3QTL - chains C and D of the 4 polymer chains in the assembly; structure by X-ray diffraction, 2.60 A resolution.

Chain C:
Name: Subtilisin-like serin protease
Source organism: Bacillus licheniformis
Notes: EC 3.4.21.62
UniProtKB: Q1EM64 (Q1EM64_BACLI); residues 1-274 here correspond to UniProt positions 106-379 (UniProt number = residue number + 105)
Sequence (274 residues; row label = number of the first residue in the row):
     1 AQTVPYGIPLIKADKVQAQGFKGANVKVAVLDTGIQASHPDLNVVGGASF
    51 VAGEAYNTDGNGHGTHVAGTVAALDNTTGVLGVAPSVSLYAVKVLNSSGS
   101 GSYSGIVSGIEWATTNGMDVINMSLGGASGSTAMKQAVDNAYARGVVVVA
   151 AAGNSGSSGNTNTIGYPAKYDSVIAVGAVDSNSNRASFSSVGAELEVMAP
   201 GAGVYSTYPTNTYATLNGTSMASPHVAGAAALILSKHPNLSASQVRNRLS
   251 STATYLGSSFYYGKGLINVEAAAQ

Chain D:
Name: Kazal-type serine protease inhibitor SPI-1
Source organism: Carcinoscorpius rotundicauda
UniProtKB: A1X1V8 (A1X1V8_CARRO); aligned to UniProt positions 24-98 over residues 0-74 (the alignment contains insertions or deletions, so no single offset holds)
Sequence (75 residues; numbered 0 to 74; the number before each row is that of its first residue; numbering starts at 0):
     0 APCPHTYKPVCGANGEVYDNECFLNKAGIEPAESWETCRGHELCPSVCTE
    50 EYDPVCVEGKIYGNRCMQSHFCGKV
Disulfides: Cys-2/Cys-21, Cys-10/Cys-37, Cys-43/Cys-71, Cys-47/Cys-65

Chain C / chain D interface:
Contacting residue pairs (40; chain C residue first):
  His-63(C) with Thr-48(D); Glu-50(D)
  Leu-95(C) with Thr-48(D)
  Asn-96(C) with Glu-41(D)
  Ser-98(C) with Glu-41(D), hydrogen bond
  Gly-99(C) with Cys-47(D); Thr-48(D), hydrogen bond (backbone-backbone); Cys-65(D)
  Ser-100(C) with His-40(D), hydrogen bond (side chain-backbone); Glu-41(D); Pro-44(D); Cys-65(D)
  Gly-101(C) with Gly-39(D); Ser-45(D), hydrogen bond (backbone-backbone); Val-46(D)
  Ser-102(C) with Gly-39(D)
  Tyr-103(C) with Ser-45(D)
  Ser-124(C) with Thr-48(D); Glu-49(D), hydrogen bond (backbone-backbone)
  Leu-125(C) with Cys-47(D); Thr-48(D); Glu-49(D)
  Gly-126(C) with Val-46(D); Cys-47(D), hydrogen bond (backbone-backbone); Glu-49(D), hydrogen bond (backbone-side chain)
  Gly-127(C) with Val-46(D), hydrogen bond (backbone-backbone)
  Ala-151(C) with Glu-49(D)
  Gly-153(C) with Glu-49(D)
  Asn-154(C) with Glu-49(D), hydrogen bond (side chain-backbone); Glu-50(D); Tyr-51(D)
  Phe-188(C) with Tyr-51(D), hydrophobic
  Asn-217(C) with Glu-50(D); Tyr-51(D)
  Gly-218(C) with Glu-49(D); Tyr-51(D)
  Thr-219(C) with Glu-49(D), hydrogen bond (backbone-backbone)
  Ser-220(C) with Thr-48(D); Glu-49(D), hydrogen bond (side chain-backbone); Glu-50(D), hydrogen bond (side chain-backbone)
Other interface residues (no listed pair), chain C (25 interface residues in all): Asp-32, Thr-33, Ile-106, Leu-216
Other interface residues (no listed pair), chain D (13 interface residues in all): Arg-38

In short:
Chain C and chain D form an interface of 25 and 13 residues respectively, with 12 hydrogen bonds. Among the
polar pairs are Ser-98(C)/Glu-41(D), Ser-100(C)/His-40(D) and Gly-126(C)/Glu-49(D).
Chain C is Subtilisin-like serin protease (Bacillus licheniformis) and chain D is Kazal-type serine protease
inhibitor SPI-1 (Carcinoscorpius rotundicauda); the structure, Structural Basis for Dual-inhibition Mechanism
of a Non-classical Kazal-type Serine Protease Inhibitor from Horseshoe Crab in ..., was determined by X-ray
diffraction.
